Entry 7XFH (electron microscopy, 2.90 A resolution); this record covers chains H and J of the 11 polymer chains in the assembly.

# Chain H
Molecule: Histone H2B 1.1
Organism: Xenopus laevis
UniProtKB: P02281 (H2B11_XENLA); residues -3 to 122 here correspond to UniProt positions 1-126 (UniProt number = residue number + 4)
Sequence (126 residues; each row starts with the number of its first residue; numbers below 1 keep their minus sign (Met-3 is residue -3)):
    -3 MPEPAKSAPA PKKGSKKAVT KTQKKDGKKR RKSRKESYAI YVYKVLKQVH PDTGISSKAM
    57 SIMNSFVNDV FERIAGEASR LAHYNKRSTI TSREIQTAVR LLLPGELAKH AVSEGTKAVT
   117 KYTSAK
Disordered / not traced: -3 to 31, 122
Swiss-Prot annotation at these positions:
  - modified residue: Lys2 (N6-acetyllysine), Lys9 (N6-acetyllysine), Ser11 (Phosphoserine), Lys12 (N6-acetyllysine), Lys17 (N6-acetyllysine)
  - glycosylation: Ser109 (O-linked (GlcNAc) serine)
  - cross-link: Lys117 (Glycyl lysine isopeptide (Lys-Gly) (interchain with G-Cter in ubiquitin))

# Chain J
Molecule: 152-nt DNA strand
Organism: Xenopus laevis
Sequence (152 nucleotides; numbered -74 to 77; the number before each row is that of its first residue; numbers below 1 keep their minus sign (DC-74 is residue -74)):
   -74 CCTGGAGAAT CCCGGTGCCG AGGCCGCTCA ATTGGTCGTA GACAGCTCTA GCACCGCTTA
   -14 AACGCACGTA CGCGCTGTCC CCCGCGTTTT AACCGCCAAG GGGACTACTC CCTAGTCTCC
    46 AGGCACGTGT CAGATATATA CATCCTGTGC AT
Disordered / not traced: -74 to -73, 60-77

# Chain H / chain J interface
Contacting residue pairs (13; chain H residue first):
  Tyr39(H) - DG-53(J)  hydrogen bond to the phosphate
  Tyr39(H) - DG-52(J)  phosphate contact
  Gly50(H) - DG-53(J)  phosphate contact
  Ile51(H) - DA-54(J)  sugar contact
  Ile51(H) - DG-53(J)  phosphate contact
  Ser52(H) - DA-54(J)  sugar contact
  Ser53(H) - DA-54(J)  hydrogen bond to the phosphate
  Lys82(H) - DG-34(J)  phosphate contact
  Arg83(H) - DG-34(J)  phosphate contact
  Arg83(H) - DA-33(J)  salt bridge to the phosphate
  Ser84(H) - DA-35(J)  hydrogen bond to the phosphate
  Ser84(H) - DG-34(J)  hydrogen bond to the phosphate
  Thr85(H) - DG-34(J)  hydrogen bond to the phosphate

# Overview
The interface between chain H and chain J involves 9 residues on one side and 6 on the other, with 5 hydrogen
bonds and 1 salt bridge. Polar pairs include Tyr39(H)-DG-53(J), Ser53(H)-DA-54(J) and Ser84(H)-DA-35(J).
Chain H is Histone H2B 1.1 and chain J is a 152-nt DNA strand, both from Xenopus laevis; the structure,
Structure of nucleosome-AAG complex (A-30I, post-catalytic state), was determined by electron microscopy (same
publication as 7XFC, 7XFI, 7XFJ, 7XFL, 7XFM and 7XFN).
